Entry 9MHT (X-ray diffraction, 2.39 A resolution); this record covers chains D and A of the 3 polymer chains in the assembly.

Chain D:
Molecule: 12-nt DNA strand
Sequence (12 nucleotides; each row starts with the number of its first residue):
   422 GTCAGXGCATGG
Modified / non-standard residues: 3DR (1',2'-dideoxyribofuranose-5'-phosphate) at position 427

Chain A:
Protein: Cytosine-specific methyltransferase hhai
Organism: Haemophilus haemolyticus
Notes: EC 2.1.1.73
UniProt: P05102 (MTH1_HAEHA); numbering as in UniProt (aligned over 1-327)
Chain sequence (327 residues; each row starts with the number of its first residue):
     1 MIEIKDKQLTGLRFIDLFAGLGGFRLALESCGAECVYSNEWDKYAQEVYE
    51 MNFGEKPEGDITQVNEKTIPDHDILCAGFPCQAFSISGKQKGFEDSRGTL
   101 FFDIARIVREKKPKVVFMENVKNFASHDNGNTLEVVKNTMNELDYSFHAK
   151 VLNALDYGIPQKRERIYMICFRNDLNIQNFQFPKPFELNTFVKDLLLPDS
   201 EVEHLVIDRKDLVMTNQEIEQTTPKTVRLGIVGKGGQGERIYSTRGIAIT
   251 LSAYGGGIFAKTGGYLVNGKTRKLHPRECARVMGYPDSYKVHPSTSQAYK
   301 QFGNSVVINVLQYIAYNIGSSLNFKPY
Ligand contacts: S-adenosylhomocysteine (SAH): Phe-18, Ala-19, Gly-20, Leu-21, Gly-22, Gly-23, Phe-24, Asn-39, Glu-40, Trp-41, Asp-42, Asp-60, Ile-61, Gly-78, Pro-80, Leu-100, Tyr-285, Asn-304, Ser-305, Val-306
Swiss-Prot annotation at these positions:
  - active site: Cys-81

Chain D / chain A interface:
Contacting residue pairs (34; chain D residue first):
  DC424(D) with Arg-228(A), sugar contact
  DA425(D) with Lys-162(A), phosphate contact; Thr-226(A), phosphate contact; Arg-228(A), salt bridge to the phosphate; Arg-240(A), base contact; Tyr-242(A), hydrogen bond to the phosphate
  DG426(D) with Ile-86(A), hydrogen bond to the base; Ser-87(A), hydrogen bond to the base; Lys-162(A), phosphate contact; Gln-237(A), base contact; Arg-240(A), hydrogen bond to the base; Ile-249(A), phosphate contact; Thr-250(A), hydrogen bond to the phosphate
  3DR_427(D) with Cys-81(A), sugar contact; Ser-85(A), hydrogen bond to the phosphate; Ile-86(A), phosphate contact; Val-121(A), phosphate contact; Arg-163(A), sugar contact; Arg-165(A), hydrogen bond to the sugar; Gly-303(A), sugar contact
  DG428(D) with Ser-85(A), sugar contact; Ser-87(A), sugar contact; Gly-88(A), hydrogen bond to the sugar; Gln-237(A), base contact; Ser-252(A), phosphate contact; Ala-253(A), hydrogen bond to the phosphate; Tyr-254(A), hydrogen bond to the phosphate; Gly-255(A), base contact; Gly-256(A), hydrogen bond to the base
  DC429(D) with Lys-89(A), hydrogen bond to the phosphate; Arg-97(A), salt bridge to the phosphate; Tyr-254(A), hydrogen bond to the base; Gly-256(A), base contact
  DA430(D) with Lys-89(A), salt bridge to the phosphate
Other interface residues (no listed pair), chain A (26 interface residues in all): Gln-82, Asn-304

In short:
7 residues of chain D and 26 residues of chain A are in contact; the contacts include 13 hydrogen bonds and 3
salt bridges. Among the polar pairs are DG426(D)/Ile-86(A), DG426(D)/Ser-87(A) and DG426(D)/Arg-240(A). Bound
to chain A: S-adenosylhomocysteine.
Here chain D is a 12-nt DNA strand and chain A is Cytosine-specific methyltransferase hhai (Haemophilus
haemolyticus). Entry 9MHT (Cytosine-specific methyltransferase hhai/DNA complex) was determined by X-ray
diffraction (same publication as 7MHT and 8MHT).
